Entry 8YQV (electron microscopy, 2.67 A resolution); this record covers chains A and D of the 8 polymer chains in the assembly.

Chain A:
Name: DNA-directed RNA polymerase subunit
Source organism: African swine fever virus
Notes: EC 2.7.7.6
UniProtKB: A0A3S7XUW7 (A0A3S7XUW7_ASF); numbering as in UniProt (aligned over 1-1450)
Amino-acid sequence (1450 residues; each row starts with the number of its first residue):
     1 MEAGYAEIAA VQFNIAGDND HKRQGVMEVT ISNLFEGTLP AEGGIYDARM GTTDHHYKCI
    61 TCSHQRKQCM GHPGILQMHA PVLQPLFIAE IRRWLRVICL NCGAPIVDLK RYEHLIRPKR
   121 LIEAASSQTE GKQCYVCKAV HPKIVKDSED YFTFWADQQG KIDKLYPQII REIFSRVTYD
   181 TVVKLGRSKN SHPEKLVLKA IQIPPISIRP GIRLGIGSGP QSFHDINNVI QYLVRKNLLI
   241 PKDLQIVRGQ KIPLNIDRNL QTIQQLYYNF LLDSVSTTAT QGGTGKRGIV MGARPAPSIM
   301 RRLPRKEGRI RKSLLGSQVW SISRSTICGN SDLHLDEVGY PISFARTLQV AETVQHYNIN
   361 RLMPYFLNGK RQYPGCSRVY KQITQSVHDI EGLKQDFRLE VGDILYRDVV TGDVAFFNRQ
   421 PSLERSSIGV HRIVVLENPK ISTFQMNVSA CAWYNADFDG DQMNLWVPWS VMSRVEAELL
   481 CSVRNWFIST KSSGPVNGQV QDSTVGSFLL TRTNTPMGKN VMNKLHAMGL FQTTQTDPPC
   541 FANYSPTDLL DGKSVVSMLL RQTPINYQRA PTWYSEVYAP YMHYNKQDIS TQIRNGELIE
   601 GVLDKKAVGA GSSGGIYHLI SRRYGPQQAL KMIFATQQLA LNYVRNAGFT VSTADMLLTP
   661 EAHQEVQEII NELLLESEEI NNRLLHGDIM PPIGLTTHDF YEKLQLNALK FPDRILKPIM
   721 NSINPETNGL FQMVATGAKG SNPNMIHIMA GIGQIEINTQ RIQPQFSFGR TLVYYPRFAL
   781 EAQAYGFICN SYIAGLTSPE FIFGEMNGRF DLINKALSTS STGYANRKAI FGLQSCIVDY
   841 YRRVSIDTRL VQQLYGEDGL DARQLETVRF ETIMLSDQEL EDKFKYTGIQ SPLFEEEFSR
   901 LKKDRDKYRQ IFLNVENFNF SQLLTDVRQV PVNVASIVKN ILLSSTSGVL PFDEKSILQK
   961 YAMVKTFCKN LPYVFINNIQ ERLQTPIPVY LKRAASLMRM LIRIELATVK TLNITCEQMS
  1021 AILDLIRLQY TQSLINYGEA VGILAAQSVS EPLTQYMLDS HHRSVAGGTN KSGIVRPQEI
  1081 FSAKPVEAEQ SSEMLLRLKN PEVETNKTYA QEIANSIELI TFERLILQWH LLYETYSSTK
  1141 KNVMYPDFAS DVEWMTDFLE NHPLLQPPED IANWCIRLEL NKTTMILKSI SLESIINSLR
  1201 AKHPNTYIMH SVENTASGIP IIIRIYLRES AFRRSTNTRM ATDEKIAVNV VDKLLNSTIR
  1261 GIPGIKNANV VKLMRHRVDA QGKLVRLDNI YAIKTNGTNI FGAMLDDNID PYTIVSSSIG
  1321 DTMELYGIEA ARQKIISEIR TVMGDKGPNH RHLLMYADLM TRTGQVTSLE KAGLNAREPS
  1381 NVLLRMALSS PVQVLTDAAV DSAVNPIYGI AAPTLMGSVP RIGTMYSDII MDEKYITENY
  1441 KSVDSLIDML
Unresolved in the structure: 1, 213-223, 276-296, 1057-1072, 1133-1142, 1213-1220, 1443-1450
Bound ions: Zn2+: C59, C62, C69, H72; Mg2+: D457, D459, D461

Chain D:
Name: DNA-directed RNA polymerase RPB5 homolog
Source organism: African swine fever virus
UniProtKB: A0A0A1E0C1 (A0A0A1E0C1_ASF); numbering as in UniProt (aligned over 1-205)
Amino-acid sequence (205 residues; row label = number of the first residue in the row):
     1 MAMQKLFTYI YEFIEYRKMV LLEEKVPYDK FVQMVLNTGF FRINAETLNH GIVSVFIFGA
    61 NGKYVHHGGD MRTLLTNTLN EKKHYEELIL IVDKPVLSKK NILDIIVEQR AANPTIVINI
   121 YPYHLFCINI PKVSAIPKHK LITQEEAQEF LGREYLQPQD LMQISASDPP VVWLGGRPGD
   181 FVQIERPSET AMHAVVIRFI TKSKI

Interface between chain A and chain D:
Pairs across the interface (96):
  Y841(A) - R153(D)  hydrogen bond (side chain-backbone)
  Y841(A) - E154(D)
  Y841(A) - Y155(D)
  R843(A) - E154(D)  salt bridge
  R843(A) - L156(D)
  T848(A) - D160(D)
  R849(A) - Q159(D)
  R849(A) - D160(D)
  L850(A) - L156(D)  hydrophobic
  L850(A) - D160(D)  hydrogen bond (backbone-backbone)
  L850(A) - M162(D)
  V851(A) - M162(D)
  Q853(A) - F150(D)
  Q853(A) - E154(D)  hydrogen bond
  G856(A) - T190(D)  hydrogen bond (backbone-side chain)
  E857(A) - R186(D)  salt bridge
  E857(A) - S188(D)  hydrogen bond
  E857(A) - T190(D)
  E857(A) - A191(D)
  E857(A) - A194(D)
  D858(A) - T190(D)
  K907(A) - M192(D)
  I911(A) - P187(D)  hydrophobic
  I911(A) - M192(D)
  I911(A) - H193(D)
  F912(A) - S188(D)
  F912(A) - M192(D)  hydrophobic
  N914(A) - S134(D)
  V915(A) - P187(D)  hydrophobic
  V915(A) - E189(D)
  F918(A) - S134(D)
  F918(A) - A135(D)  hydrophobic
  Q922(A) - E189(D)  hydrogen bond
  R928(A) - E189(D)  hydrogen bond (side chain-backbone)
  I976(A) - R153(D)
  P988(A) - R153(D)
  Y990(A) - R153(D)
  Y990(A) - E154(D)  hydrogen bond
  Y990(A) - V195(D)
  R993(A) - E185(D)  salt bridge
  R993(A) - A191(D)
  R993(A) - H193(D)
  R993(A) - V195(D)
  S996(A) - H193(D)
  L997(A) - T190(D)
  L997(A) - A191(D)
  L997(A) - M192(D)  hydrophobic
  F1301(A) - H124(D)
  F1301(A) - C127(D)  hydrophobic
  M1304(A) - K5(D)
  M1304(A) - H124(D)
  M1304(A) - I128(D)  hydrophobic
  L1305(A) - M1(D)
  L1305(A) - A2(D)  hydrophobic
  L1305(A) - K5(D)
  D1307(A) - M1(D)
  D1307(A) - K5(D)  salt bridge
  P1311(A) - I128(D)
  Y1312(A) - I128(D)  hydrophobic
  Y1312(A) - N129(D)
  Y1312(A) - K132(D)
  Y1312(A) - S134(D)  hydrogen bond (backbone-side chain)
  T1313(A) - S134(D)
  E1324(A) - K94(D)  salt bridge
  E1324(A) - H124(D)
  L1325(A) - H124(D)
  L1325(A) - P169(D)
  Y1326(A) - V133(D)  hydrophobic
  Y1326(A) - I136(D)
  Y1326(A) - P169(D)
  Y1326(A) - P170(D)
  G1327(A) - D168(D)
  G1327(A) - P169(D)
  I1328(A) - I164(D)  hydrophobic
  I1328(A) - D168(D)  hydrogen bond (backbone-side chain)
  E1329(A) - P137(D)
  E1329(A) - H139(D)
  E1329(A) - I184(D)
  E1329(A) - R186(D)  salt bridge
  E1329(A) - R198(D)  salt bridge
  A1330(A) - A135(D)
  R1332(A) - R186(D)
  Q1333(A) - P187(D)  hydrogen bond (side chain-backbone)
  R1340(A) - E189(D)  salt bridge
  H1350(A) - E189(D)
  H1350(A) - T190(D)
  D1358(A) - R186(D)  salt bridge
  T1361(A) - R198(D)  hydrogen bond (backbone-side chain)
  R1362(A) - D160(D)
  R1362(A) - L161(D)  hydrogen bond (side chain-backbone)
  R1362(A) - M162(D)
  R1362(A) - Q163(D)  hydrogen bond (backbone-backbone)
  R1362(A) - R198(D)
  T1363(A) - Q163(D)
  G1364(A) - Q163(D)  hydrogen bond (backbone-backbone)
  G1364(A) - R198(D)
Also at the interface, not in a pair above, chain A (58 interface residues in all): Y908, N917, Q929, V989, L991, A994, M1000, M1323, R1351, L1354, Q1365
Also at the interface, not in a pair above, chain D (48 interface residues in all): Y9, Y123, I130, S165, Q183, V196

In short:
58 residues of chain A and 48 residues of chain D are in contact; the contacts include 15 hydrogen bonds and 9
salt bridges. Polar pairs include R843(A)-E154(D), E857(A)-R186(D) and R993(A)-E185(D). C59(A), C62(A), C69(A)
and H72(A) form the Zn2+ site.
Here chain A is DNA-directed RNA polymerase subunit and chain D is DNA-directed RNA polymerase RPB5 homolog,
both from African swine fever virus. Entry 8YQV (African swine fever virus RNA Polymerase core) was determined
by electron microscopy together with 8YQT, 8YQU, 8YQW, 8YQX, 8YQY and 8YQZ from the same study.
